Entry 6N9V (electron microscopy, 4.00 A resolution); this record covers chains E and F of the 9 polymer chains in the assembly.

== Chain E (and F) ==
Name: DNA primase/helicase
Source organism: Enterobacteria phage T7
Notes: EC 2.7.7.-, 3.6.4.12; chain F of this document is another copy of the same molecule, construct and numbering; everything in this record applies to it too
UniProt: P03692 (PRIM_BPT7); residues 1-566 here = UniProt positions 1-566
Amino-acid sequence (566 residues; row label = number of the first residue in the row):
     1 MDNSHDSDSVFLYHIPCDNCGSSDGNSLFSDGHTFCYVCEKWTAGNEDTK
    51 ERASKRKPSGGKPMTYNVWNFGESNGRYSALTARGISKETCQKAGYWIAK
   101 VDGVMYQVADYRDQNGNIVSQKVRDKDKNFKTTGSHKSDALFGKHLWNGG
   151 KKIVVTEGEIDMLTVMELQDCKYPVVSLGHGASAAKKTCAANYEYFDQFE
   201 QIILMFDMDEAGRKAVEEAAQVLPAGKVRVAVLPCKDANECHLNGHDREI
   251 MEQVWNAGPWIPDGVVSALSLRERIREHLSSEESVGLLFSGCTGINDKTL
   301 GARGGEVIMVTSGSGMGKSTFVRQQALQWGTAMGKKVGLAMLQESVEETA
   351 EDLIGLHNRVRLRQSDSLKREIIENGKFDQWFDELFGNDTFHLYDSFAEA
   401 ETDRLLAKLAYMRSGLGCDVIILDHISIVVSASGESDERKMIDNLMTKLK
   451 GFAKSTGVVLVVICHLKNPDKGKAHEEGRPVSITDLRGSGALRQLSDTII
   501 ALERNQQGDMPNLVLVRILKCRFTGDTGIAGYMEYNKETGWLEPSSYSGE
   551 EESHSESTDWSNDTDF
Disordered / not traced: 1-9, 45-63, 209-218, 281-284, 374-376, 396-403, 430-438, 546-566 (chain F: 1-64, 281-284, 293, 374-376, 396-403, 430-438, 546-566)
Sequence notes: engineered mutation Q343 (Glu in P03692)
Curated features (UniProtKB/Swiss-Prot):
  - zinc finger: C17 to C39 (C4-like)
  - region: E550 to F566 (Binding to viral DNA polymerase)
  - binding site (Zn(2+)): C17, C20, C36, C39
  - binding site (Mg(2+)): E157, D207, D237
  - binding site (ATP): S312 to S319
  - site (dTTP/dATP binding): R361, H465, R504, R522, Y535
Bound ions: Zn2+: C17, C20, C36, C39; Mg2+: S319, Q343 (together with dTTP)
Small-molecule neighbours:
  - dTTP (TTP), molecule 1: G313, S314, G315, M316, G317, K318, S319, T320, Q343, R361, H465, R504, P511, N512, V514, Y535, K537
  - dTTP (TTP), molecule 2: Q494, K520, C521, R522, F523, G525
From the paper describing this entry:
  - conformationally variable residues (order/disorder transition): W255 to V265
  - mutagenesis - E343Q: abolished catalytic activity (citing earlier work)
  - specificity-determining residues: H33 (citing earlier work)

== Chain E / chain F interface ==
Pairs across the interface (49; chain E residue first):
  Q221(E) - A407(F)
  I261(E) - Y411(F)
  P262(E) - Y411(F)
  G264(E) - D395(F)
  V266(E) - L393(F)
  S267(E) - H392(F)
  A268(E) - F382(F)
  A268(E) - F386(F)
  A268(E) - F391(F)
  L269(E) - F386(F)
  L271(E) - L393(F)  hydrophobic
  R272(E) - D379(F)  salt bridge
  R272(E) - F382(F)
  R274(E) - V346(F)
  R274(E) - E347(F)  salt bridge
  I275(E) - A350(F)  hydrophobic
  I275(E) - E351(F)
  I275(E) - F378(F)  hydrophobic
  R276(E) - I373(F)
  H278(E) - E347(F)
  H278(E) - E351(F)
  L279(E) - E351(F)
  L279(E) - K369(F)
  L279(E) - F378(F)  hydrophobic
  V285(E) - D366(F)
  D443(E) - R487(F)  salt bridge
  K454(E) - E344(F)
  K454(E) - S345(F)
  K467(E) - N468(F)
  S482(E) - E477(F)
  I483(E) - E476(F)
  T484(E) - N468(F)
  T484(E) - A474(F)
  R493(E) - S314(F)
  R493(E) - K467(F)
  R493(E) - N468(F)
  Q494(E) - S314(F)
  Q494(E) - H465(F)
  Q494(E) - L466(F)
  R517(E) - Q507(F)
  I518(E) - Q507(F)
  L519(E) - Q506(F)  hydrogen bond (backbone-side chain)
  F523(E) - R363(F)
  F523(E) - Q364(F)  hydrogen bond (backbone-side chain)
  T524(E) - K537(F)  hydrogen bond (backbone-side chain)
  G525(E) - K537(F)
  D526(E) - K537(F)
  T527(E) - Q506(F)  hydrogen bond (side chain-backbone)
  T527(E) - Q507(F)  hydrogen bond
Other interface residues (no listed pair), chain E (39 interface residues in all): D263, V265, L300, D470, K520, R522, G528
Other interface residues (no listed pair), chain F (43 interface residues in all): G315, Q343, E348, D389, Y394, K408, M412, L416, P469, D470

== Summary ==
The interface between chain E and chain F involves 39 residues on one side and 43 on the other; the contacts
include 5 hydrogen bonds and 3 salt bridges. Polar pairs include R272(E)-D379(F), R274(E)-E347(F) and
D443(E)-R487(F). Ligands of chain E: dTTP. The paper reports that E343Q of chain E abolishes catalytic
activity; the specificity determinant H33(E).
Both chains are DNA primase/helicase (Enterobacteria phage T7). Entry 6N9V (Structure of bacteriophage T7
lagging-strand DNA polymerase (D5A/E7A) and gp4 (helicase/primase) bound to DNA including RNA/DNA ...) was
determined by electron microscopy together with 6N7I, 6N7N, 6N7S, 6N7T, 6N7V, 6N7W and 3 further entries from
the same study.
